PDB entry 9OKC | electron microscopy, 3.67 A resolution | chains D and E of the 7 polymer chains in the assembly

Chain D (and E):
Molecule: Vesicle-fusing ATPase
From: Cricetulus griseus
Notes: EC 3.6.4.6; chain E of this document is another copy of the same molecule, construct and numbering; everything in this record applies to it too
UniProt: P18708 (NSF_CRIGR); residues 1-744 here = UniProt positions 1-744
Amino-acid sequence (747 residues; row label = number of the first residue in the row; numbers below 1 keep their minus sign (Gly-2 is residue -2)):
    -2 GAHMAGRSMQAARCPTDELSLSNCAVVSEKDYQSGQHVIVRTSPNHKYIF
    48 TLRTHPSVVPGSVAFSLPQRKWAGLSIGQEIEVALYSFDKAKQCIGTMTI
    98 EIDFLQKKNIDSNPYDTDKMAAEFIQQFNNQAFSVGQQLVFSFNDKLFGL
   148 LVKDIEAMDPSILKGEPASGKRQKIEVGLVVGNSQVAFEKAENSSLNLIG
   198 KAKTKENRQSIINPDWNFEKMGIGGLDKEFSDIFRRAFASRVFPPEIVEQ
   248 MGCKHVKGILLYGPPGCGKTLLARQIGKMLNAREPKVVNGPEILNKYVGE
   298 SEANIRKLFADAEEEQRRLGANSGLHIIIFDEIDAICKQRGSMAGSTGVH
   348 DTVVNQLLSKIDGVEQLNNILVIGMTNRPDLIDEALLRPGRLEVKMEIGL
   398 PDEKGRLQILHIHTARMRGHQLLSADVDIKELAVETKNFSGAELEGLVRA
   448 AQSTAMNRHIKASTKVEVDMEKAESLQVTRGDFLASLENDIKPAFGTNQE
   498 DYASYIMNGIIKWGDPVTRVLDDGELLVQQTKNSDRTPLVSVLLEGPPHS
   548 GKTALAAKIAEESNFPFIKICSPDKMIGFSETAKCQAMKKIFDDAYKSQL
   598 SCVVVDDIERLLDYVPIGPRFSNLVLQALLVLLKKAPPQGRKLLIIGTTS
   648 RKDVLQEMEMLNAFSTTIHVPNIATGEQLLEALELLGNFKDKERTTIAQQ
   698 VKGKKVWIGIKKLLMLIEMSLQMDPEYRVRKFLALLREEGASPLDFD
Unresolved in the structure: -2 to 204, 741-744 (chain E: -2 to 206, 741-744)
Differences from the reference sequence: expression tag (-2 to 0)
Metal / ion sites: Mg2+: Thr267 (together with phosphate ion)
Small-molecule neighbours:
  - ADP (adenosine-5'-diphosphate): Gly221, Pro262, Gly263, Cys264, Gly265, Lys266, Thr267, Leu268, Ile406, His410, Gly438, Ala439, Glu442
  - ATP (adenosine-5'-triphosphate): Met504, Asn505, Gly506, Ile507, Ile508, Trp510, Val514, Pro545, His546, Ser547, Gly548, Lys549, Thr550, Ala551, Leu552, Asp604, Ile707, Lys708, Leu711
Reported in the primary citation:
  - post-translational modification sites: Ser207 (citing earlier work)

Chain D / chain E interface:
Residue-residue contacts (80):
  Ile209(D) with Lys462(E)
  Asn210(D) with Lys462(E)
  Pro211(D) with Lys462(E)
  Trp213(D) with Lys462(E)
  Asn214(D) with Ser460(E)
  Phe231(D) with Val463(E), hydrophobic
  Arg232(D) with Ser450(E), hydrogen bond (backbone-side chain); Thr451(E); Asn454(E); Asp487(E), salt bridge
  Arg233(D) with Ser450(E); Asp487(E)
  Ala236(D) with Ser450(E); Met453(E)
  Val239(D) with Val463(E), hydrophobic
  Phe240(D) with Met453(E), hydrophobic; Val465(E), hydrophobic
  Ile244(D) with Ala470(E); Glu471(E)
  Glu246(D) with Arg413(E), hydrogen bond (backbone-side chain)
  Gln247(D) with Arg413(E), hydrogen bond (backbone-side chain); His417(E), hydrogen bond (backbone-side chain)
  Met248(D) with Arg413(E); Gln449(E)
  Gly249(D) with Arg413(E); Gln449(E)
  Lys251(D) with Glu442(E), salt bridge; Arg446(E)
  Tyr294(D) with Lys293(E)
  Val295(D) with Asn292(E); Lys293(E)
  Glu299(D) with Glu289(E)
  Ala300(D) with Glu289(E)
  Arg303(D) with Glu289(E), salt bridge
  Arg337(D) with Arg375(E)
  Gly342(D) with Ser343(E), hydrogen bond (backbone-side chain)
  Asp348(D) with Lys335(E)
  Asn352(D) with Glu329(E); Ala332(E)
  Gln353(D) with Glu289(E)
  Ser356(D) with Asn286(E), hydrogen bond (side chain-backbone); Glu329(E)
  Lys357(D) with Asn286(E)
  Gly360(D) with Arg271(E), hydrogen bond (backbone-side chain)
  Val361(D) with Arg271(E), hydrogen bond (backbone-side chain); Asn286(E); Asp328(E)
  Gln363(D) with Arg271(E)
  Arg385(D) with Gly263(E); Ala439(E)
  Pro386(D) with Ala439(E); Glu440(E)
  Glu390(D) with Arg446(E), salt bridge
  Gln526(D) with Gln719(E)
  Gln527(D) with Met716(E); Gln719(E), hydrogen bond (backbone-side chain)
  Ser531(D) with Glu715(E)
  Asp532(D) with Glu715(E)
  Arg533(D) with Asn505(E); Leu683(E); Asn685(E); Glu715(E), salt bridge
  Thr534(D) with Glu715(E)
  Lys586(D) with Ile574(E), hydrogen bond (side chain-backbone)
  Pro616(D) with Ile614(E), hydrophobic; Arg617(E), hydrogen bond (backbone-side chain)
  Asn620(D) with Asp610(E)
  Gln624(D) with Arg607(E), hydrogen bond; Asp610(E), hydrogen bond; Tyr611(E), hydrogen bond (side chain-backbone)
  Val628(D) with Pro570(E); Ile574(E), hydrophobic
  Leu629(D) with Ile574(E), hydrophobic
  Lys632(D) with Asp571(E), salt bridge
  Glu654(D) with Pro613(E)
  Glu656(D) with Glu606(E); Pro613(E)
  Asn659(D) with His546(E)
  Ser662(D) with Lys709(E), hydrogen bond (backbone-side chain); Met712(E)
Interface residues without a listed pair, chain D (68 interface residues in all): Val245, Gly296, Ser343, Thr349, Leu355, Gly387, Asn530, Pro535, Arg617, Phe618, Leu621, Leu623, Ala625, Leu627, Met655, Thr663
Interface residues without a listed pair, chain E (64 interface residues in all): Pro262, Thr267, Gly287, Pro288, Leu291, Leu419, His456, Ile457, Met504, Pro545, Gly575, Phe576, Val612, Arg648, Leu711

Overview:
68 residues of chain D face 64 of chain E across their interface, with 15 hydrogen bonds and 6 salt bridges.
Polar pairs include Arg232(D)-Asp487(E), Lys251(D)-Glu442(E) and Arg303(D)-Glu289(E). Bound to chain D: ATP
and ADP. From the paper: a modification site at Ser207(D).
Both chains are Vesicle-fusing ATPase (Cricetulus griseus). Entry 9OKC (22bin20S complex (NSF-alphaSNAP-2:2
syntaxin-1a:SNAP-25), hydrolyzing, class 17) was determined by electron microscopy, deposited together with
9OJR, 9OJU, 9OJZ, 9OK3, 9OK5, 9OLJ and 17 further entries.
